3PVR - chains A and C; structure by X-ray diffraction, 2.10 A resolution.

[Chain A]
Protein: Phenylacetic acid degradation protein paaA
Source organism: Escherichia coli
Notes: EC 1.14.13.-
UniProt: P76077 (PAAA_ECOLI); residues 2-309 here = UniProt positions 2-309
Sequence (311 residues; numbered -1 to 309; the number before each row is that of its first residue; numbers below 1 keep their minus sign (Met-1 is residue -1)):
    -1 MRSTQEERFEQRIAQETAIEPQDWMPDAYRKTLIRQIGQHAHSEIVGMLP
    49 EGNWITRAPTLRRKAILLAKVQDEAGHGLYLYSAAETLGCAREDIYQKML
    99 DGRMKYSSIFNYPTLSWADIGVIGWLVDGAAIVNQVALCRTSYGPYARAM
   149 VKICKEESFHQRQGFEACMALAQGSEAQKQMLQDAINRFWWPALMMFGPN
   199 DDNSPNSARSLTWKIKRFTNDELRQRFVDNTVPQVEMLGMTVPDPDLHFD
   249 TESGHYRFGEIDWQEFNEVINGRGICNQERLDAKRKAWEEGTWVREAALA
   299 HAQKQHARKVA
Disordered / not traced: 303-309
Construct notes: expression tag (-1 to 1)
Ligand contacts: benzoyl coenzyme A (BYC): Arg33, Gln34, Gln37, His38, Ser41, Glu42, Gly45, Glu49, Lys68, Glu72, Lys103, Tyr104, Ser105, Ser106, Phe108, Val125, Asp126, Ala129, Asn132, Gln133, Leu136, Tyr144, Glu155, Met193, Met194, Phe195, Gly196, Pro197, Ser202, Pro203, Asn204, Ser205, Lys214, Asn218, Phe264, Ile268
UniProt features mapped onto this chain:
  - binding site (substrate): Arg33, Gln37, Lys103 to Ser106, Asn132, Met193, Ser202 to Asn204, Lys214, Asn218
  - natural variant: Thr210 (T210A: In strain: W)

[Chain C]
Protein: Phenylacetic acid degradation protein paaC
Source organism: Escherichia coli
Notes: EC 1.14.13.-
UniProt: P76079 (PAAC_ECOLI); numbering as in UniProt (aligned over 2-248)
Sequence (259 residues; each row starts with the number of its first residue; numbers below 1 keep their minus sign (Met-10 is residue -10)):
   -10 MGSSHHHHHHGSNQLTAYTLRLGDNCLVLSQRLGEWCGHAPELEIDLALA
    40 NIGLDLLGQARNFLSYAAELAGEGDEDTLAFTRDERQFSNLLLVEQPNGN
    90 FADTIARQYFIDAWHVALFTRLMESRDPQLAAISAKAIKEARYHLRFSRG
   140 WLERLGNGTDVSGQKMQQAINKLWRFTAELFDADEIDIALSEEGIAVDPR
   190 TLRAAWEAEVFAGINEATLNVPQEQAYRTGGKKGLHTEHLGPMLAEMQYL
   240 QRVLPGQQW
Disordered / not traced: -10 to 0
Construct notes: expression tag (-10 to 1)
UniProt features mapped onto this chain:
  - binding site (substrate): Gln76 to Asn79, Ile177 to Leu179
  - natural variant: Asn160 (N160D: In strain: W)

[How chain A and chain C interact]
Contacting residue pairs (80; chain A residue first):
  Ile43(A) - Leu32(C)  hydrophobic
  Met46(A) - Cys26(C)
  Leu47(A) - Gly27(C)
  Gly50(A) - Cys26(C)
  Ile53(A) - Gly23(C)
  Ile53(A) - Cys26(C)  hydrophobic
  Thr54(A) - Gln20(C)  hydrogen bond (backbone-side chain)
  Thr54(A) - Glu24(C)
  Thr54(A) - Glu235(C)  hydrogen bond
  Thr54(A) - Met236(C)
  Arg55(A) - Glu235(C)
  Ala56(A) - Phe70(C)
  Pro57(A) - Phe70(C)
  Pro57(A) - Leu239(C)  hydrophobic
  Pro57(A) - Gln240(C)  hydrogen bond (backbone-side chain)
  Pro57(A) - Trp248(C)  hydrophobic
  Thr58(A) - Asp66(C)
  Thr58(A) - Phe70(C)
  Thr58(A) - Trp248(C)
  Leu59(A) - Leu16(C)  hydrophobic
  Leu59(A) - Leu46(C)
  Leu59(A) - Arg50(C)
  Leu59(A) - Glu65(C)
  Leu59(A) - Asp66(C)  hydrogen bond (backbone-side chain)
  Leu59(A) - Phe70(C)
  Arg60(A) - Arg50(C)
  Arg61(A) - Trp248(C)  hydrogen bond (side chain-backbone)
  Lys62(A) - Gln20(C)  hydrogen bond
  Lys62(A) - Leu46(C)
  Ala63(A) - Leu43(C)
  Ala63(A) - Leu46(C)
  Leu66(A) - Leu43(C)  hydrophobic
  Leu66(A) - Leu46(C)  hydrophobic
  Ala67(A) - Leu43(C)  hydrophobic
  Val69(A) - Cys26(C)  hydrophobic
  Gln70(A) - Leu36(C)  hydrogen bond (side chain-backbone)
  Gln70(A) - Asn40(C)  hydrogen bond
  Gln70(A) - Leu43(C)
  Ala73(A) - Leu32(C)
  Leu77(A) - Leu32(C)  hydrophobic
  Leu77(A) - Glu33(C)
  Leu77(A) - Leu36(C)  hydrophobic
  Arg90(A) - Leu32(C)
  Arg90(A) - Glu33(C)  salt bridge
  Trp115(A) - Leu239(C)  hydrophobic
  Trp115(A) - Trp248(C)
  Ala168(A) - Trp248(C)
  Leu169(A) - Trp248(C)  hydrophobic
  Ser173(A) - Gln246(C)
  Ala175(A) - Leu243(C)  hydrophobic
  Gln176(A) - Gln246(C)
  Gln176(A) - Gln247(C)  hydrogen bond (side chain-backbone)
  Gln176(A) - Trp248(C)
  Met179(A) - Leu243(C)  hydrophobic
  Lys282(A) - Gly27(C)  hydrogen bond (side chain-backbone)
  Ala285(A) - His28(C)
  Ala285(A) - Ala29(C)
  Gly289(A) - Pro30(C)
  Trp291(A) - Phe90(C)
  Trp291(A) - Ala91(C)
  Trp291(A) - Leu144(C)  hydrophobic
  Trp291(A) - Ser151(C)
  Trp291(A) - Lys154(C)
  Val292(A) - Pro30(C)  hydrophobic
  Val292(A) - Phe90(C)  hydrophobic
  Val292(A) - Trp140(C)  hydrophobic
  Arg293(A) - Pro30(C)  hydrogen bond (side chain-backbone)
  Arg293(A) - Glu31(C)
  Glu294(A) - Thr148(C)
  Ala295(A) - Arg143(C)
  Ala295(A) - Leu144(C)  hydrophobic
  Ala295(A) - Gly147(C)
  Ala295(A) - Ser151(C)
  Ala298(A) - Gly147(C)
  Ala298(A) - Thr148(C)
  His299(A) - Glu142(C)
  His299(A) - Arg143(C)
  His299(A) - Asn146(C)  hydrogen bond (side chain-backbone)
  Lys302(A) - Asn146(C)  hydrogen bond
  Lys302(A) - Gly147(C)  hydrogen bond (side chain-backbone)
Other interface residues (no listed pair), chain A (48 interface residues in all): Trp52, Gly74, Gly76, Tyr80, Ala165, Ala281, Trp286, Ala296
Other interface residues (no listed pair), chain C (48 interface residues in all): Ser19, Ile34, Asp35, Ala39, Gly42, Leu53, Ala69, Asn89, Val150
The authors on this interface:
  - residue pairs: Arg90(A)-Glu33(C) (salt bridge), Lys282(A)-Asp35(C)
  - interface residues, chain A: Arg61(A)

[Summary]
The chain A/chain C interface involves 48 residues from each chain; the contacts include 14 hydrogen bonds and
1 salt bridge. Polar pairs include Arg90(A)-Glu33(C), Thr54(A)-Gln20(C) and Thr54(A)-Glu235(C). The paper
describes a salt bridge between Arg90(A) and Glu33(C); a contact between Lys282(A) and Asp35(C). The paper
reports the interface residue Arg61(A).
Here chain A is Phenylacetic acid degradation protein paaA and chain C is Phenylacetic acid degradation
protein paaC, both from Escherichia coli. Entry 3PVR (The Phenylacetyl-CoA monooxygenase PaaAC subcomplex with
benzoyl-CoA) was determined by X-ray diffraction, deposited together with 3PVT, 3PVY, 3PW1, 3PW8 and 3PWQ.
